3H8X - chains A and B of the 3 polymer chains in the assembly; structure by X-ray diffraction, 1.95 A resolution.

Chain A:
Name: Alpha-ketoglutarate-dependent dioxygenase alkB homolog 2
From: Homo sapiens
Notes: EC 1.14.11.-
UniProtKB: Q6NS38 (ALKB2_HUMAN); residue numbers follow UniProt; this construct covers 56-261
Chain sequence (209 residues; row label = number of the first residue in the row):
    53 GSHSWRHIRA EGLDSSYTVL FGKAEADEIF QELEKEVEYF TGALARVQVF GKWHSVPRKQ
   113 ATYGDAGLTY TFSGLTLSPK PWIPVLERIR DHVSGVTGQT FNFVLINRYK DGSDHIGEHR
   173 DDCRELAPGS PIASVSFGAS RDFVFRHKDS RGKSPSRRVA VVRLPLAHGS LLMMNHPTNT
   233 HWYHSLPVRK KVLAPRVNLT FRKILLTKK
Unresolved in the structure: 53-54, 259-261
Sequence notes: expression tag (53-55); engineered mutation Ser67 (Cys in Q6NS38), Ser165 (Cys in Q6NS38), Cys175 (Glu in Q6NS38), Ser192 (Cys in Q6NS38)
Swiss-Prot annotation at these positions:
  - binding site (substrate): Phe102 to Lys104, Tyr122 to Phe124, Asp174
  - binding site (2-oxoglutarate): Asn159, Tyr161, His171, His236, Arg248, Thr252, Arg254
  - binding site (Fe cation): His171, Asp173, His236

Chain B:
Molecule: 13-nt DNA strand
Sequence (13 nucleotides; numbered 259 to 271; the number before each row is that of its first residue):
   259 CTGTXTXATT GCG
Modified positions: ME6 ([(2R,3S,5R)-5-(4-azanyl-3-methyl-2-oxo-pyrimidin-3-ium-1-yl)-3-hydroxy-oxolan-2-yl]methyl dihydrogen phosphate) at position 263; 2YR (2'-deoxy-N-(2-sulfanylethyl)cytidine 5'-(dihydrogen phosphate)) at position 265

Chain A / chain B interface:
Residue-residue contacts - 24 pairs, chain A then chain B:
  Val99(A) - DA266(B)  sugar contact
  Val101(A) - DT264(B)  phosphate contact
  Val101(A) - 2YR_265(B)  phosphate contact
  Val101(A) - DA266(B)  sugar contact
  Phe102(A) - DT264(B)  stacking on the base
  Phe102(A) - DA266(B)  base contact
  His106(A) - DA266(B)  sugar contact
  His106(A) - DT267(B)  sugar contact
  Pro109(A) - DT267(B)  phosphate contact
  Arg110(A) - DA266(B)  salt bridge to the phosphate
  Tyr122(A) - 2YR_265(B)  base contact
  Thr123(A) - 2YR_265(B)  base contact
  Phe124(A) - 2YR_265(B)  base contact
  Ser125(A) - 2YR_265(B)  hydrogen bond to the phosphate
  His167(A) - DT267(B)  salt bridge to the phosphate
  Ile168(A) - 2YR_265(B)  base contact
  Ile168(A) - DA266(B)  phosphate contact
  Gly169(A) - 2YR_265(B)  hydrogen bond to the phosphate
  Gly169(A) - DA266(B)  hydrogen bond to the phosphate
  Glu170(A) - 2YR_265(B)  sugar contact
  His171(A) - 2YR_265(B)  sugar contact
  Cys175(A) - 2YR_265(B)  covalent bond
  Arg203(A) - DT264(B)  salt bridge to the phosphate
  Tyr235(A) - DT264(B)  hydrogen bond to the phosphate
Other interface residues (no listed pair), chain A (24 interface residues in all): Val108, Arg172, Asp173, Asp174, Leu178, Arg254

Overview:
24 residues of chain A and 4 residues of chain B are in contact, with 1 covalent bond, 4 hydrogen bonds, 3
salt bridges and 1 aromatic stacking contact. Polar pairs include Ser125(A)-2YR_265(B), Gly169(A)-2YR_265(B)
and Gly169(A)-DA266(B).
Chain A is Alpha-ketoglutarate-dependent dioxygenase alkB homolog 2 (Homo sapiens) and chain B is a 13-nt DNA
strand; the structure, Structure determination of DNA methylation lesions N1-meA and N3-meC in duplex DNA
using a cross-linked host-guest ..., was determined by X-ray diffraction, deposited together with 3H8O and
3H8R.
